PDB entry 1A4Z | X-ray diffraction, 2.75 A resolution | chains B and C of the 4 polymer chains in the assembly

Chain B (and C):
Protein: Aldehyde dehydrogenase
From: Bos taurus
Notes: EC 1.2.1.3; fragment: nad binding domain; chain C of this document is another copy of the same molecule, construct and numbering; everything in this record applies to it too
Reference sequence: P20000 (ALDH2_BOVIN); residues 2-500 here correspond to UniProt positions 22-520 (UniProt number = residue number + 20)
Amino-acid sequence (499 residues; row label = number of the first residue in the row):
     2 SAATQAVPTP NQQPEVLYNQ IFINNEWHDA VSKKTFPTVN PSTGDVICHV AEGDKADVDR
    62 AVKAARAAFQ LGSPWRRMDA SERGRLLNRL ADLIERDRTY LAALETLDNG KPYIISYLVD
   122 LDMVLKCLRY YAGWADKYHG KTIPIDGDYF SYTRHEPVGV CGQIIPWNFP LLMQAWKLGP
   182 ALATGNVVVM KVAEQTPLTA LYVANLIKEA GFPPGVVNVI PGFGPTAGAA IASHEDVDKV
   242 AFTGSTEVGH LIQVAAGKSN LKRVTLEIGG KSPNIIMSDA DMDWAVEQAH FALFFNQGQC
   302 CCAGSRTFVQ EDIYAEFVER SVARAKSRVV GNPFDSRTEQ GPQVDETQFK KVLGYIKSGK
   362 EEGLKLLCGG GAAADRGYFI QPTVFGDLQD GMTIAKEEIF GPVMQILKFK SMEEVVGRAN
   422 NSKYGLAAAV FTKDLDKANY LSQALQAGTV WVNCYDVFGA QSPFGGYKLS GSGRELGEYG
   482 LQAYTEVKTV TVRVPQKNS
Unresolved in the structure: 2-7
Ligand contacts: NAD (nicotinamide-adenine-dinucleotide): Ile165, Ile166, Pro167, Trp168, Asn169, Met174, Trp177, Lys192, Val193, Ala194, Glu195, Phe224, Gly225, Pro226, Gly229, Ala230, Phe243, Thr244, Gly245, Ser246, Val249, Leu252, Ile253, Glu268, Ile269, Gly270, Gly271, Cys302, Gln349, Glu399, Phe401, Leu427, Phe465

How chain B and chain C interact:
Pairs across the interface (69; chain B residue first):
  Leu72(B) - Asn499(C)
  Gly73(B) - Gln497(C)
  Gly73(B) - Asn499(C)  hydrogen bond (backbone-side chain)
  Arg77(B) - Asn499(C)
  Arg77(B) - Ser500(C)  hydrogen bond (side chain-backbone)
  Arg78(B) - Gln497(C)
  Arg78(B) - Lys498(C)
  Asp80(B) - Asp147(C)
  Asp80(B) - Gly148(C)  hydrogen bond (side chain-backbone)
  Asp80(B) - Lys498(C)  salt bridge
  Ala81(B) - Pro145(C)
  Ser82(B) - Asp147(C)  hydrogen bond
  Arg84(B) - Ser500(C)
  Asp137(B) - Pro145(C)
  His140(B) - Lys142(C)
  His140(B) - Thr143(C)
  His140(B) - Ile144(C)
  His140(B) - Pro145(C)
  Gly141(B) - Lys142(C)
  Gly141(B) - Thr143(C)  hydrogen bond (backbone-side chain)
  Lys142(B) - His140(C)
  Lys142(B) - Gly141(C)
  Lys142(B) - Thr143(C)  hydrogen bond (backbone-side chain)
  Thr143(B) - His140(C)
  Thr143(B) - Gly141(C)  hydrogen bond (side chain-backbone)
  Thr143(B) - Lys142(C)
  Thr143(B) - Tyr153(C)
  Thr143(B) - Thr154(C)  hydrogen bond (side chain-backbone)
  Ile144(B) - His140(C)
  Pro145(B) - Asp137(C)
  Asp147(B) - Asp80(C)
  Asp147(B) - Ser82(C)  hydrogen bond
  Gly148(B) - Asp80(C)  hydrogen bond (backbone-side chain)
  Asp149(B) - Arg78(C)  salt bridge
  Phe151(B) - Tyr153(C)
  Tyr153(B) - Thr143(C)
  Tyr153(B) - Phe151(C)  hydrophobic
  Thr154(B) - Thr143(C)  hydrogen bond (backbone-side chain)
  Arg155(B) - Asn499(C)  hydrogen bond (side chain-backbone)
  Arg155(B) - Ser500(C)
  His156(B) - Ser500(C)
  Glu157(B) - Ser500(C)
  Pro158(B) - Ser500(C)
  Lys434(B) - Lys434(C)
  Lys434(B) - Asp435(C)
  Lys434(B) - Leu436(C)  hydrogen bond (backbone-backbone)
  Asp435(B) - Lys434(C)
  Leu436(B) - Lys434(C)  hydrogen bond (backbone-backbone)
  Leu436(B) - Leu436(C)
  Leu436(B) - Val453(C)  hydrophobic
  Leu436(B) - Asn454(C)
  Ala439(B) - Leu436(C)  hydrophobic
  Val453(B) - Leu436(C)  hydrophobic
  Asn454(B) - Leu436(C)
  Gln497(B) - Gly73(C)
  Gln497(B) - Arg78(C)
  Lys498(B) - Arg78(C)  hydrogen bond (side chain-backbone)
  Lys498(B) - Met79(C)
  Lys498(B) - Asp80(C)
  Asn499(B) - Leu72(C)
  Asn499(B) - Gly73(C)  hydrogen bond (side chain-backbone)
  Asn499(B) - Arg77(C)
  Asn499(B) - Arg78(C)
  Asn499(B) - Arg155(C)  hydrogen bond (backbone-side chain)
  Ser500(B) - Arg77(C)  hydrogen bond (backbone-backbone)
  Ser500(B) - Arg84(C)
  Ser500(B) - Arg155(C)  hydrogen bond (backbone-side chain)
  Ser500(B) - Glu157(C)
  Ser500(B) - Pro158(C)
Other interface residues (no listed pair), chain B (40 interface residues in all): Met79, Lys138, Ile146, Gly186, Thr433
Other interface residues (no listed pair), chain C (39 interface residues in all): Ala81, Lys138, His156, Gly186, Thr433, Asp437, Ala439

Overview:
Chain B and chain C form an interface of 40 and 39 residues respectively, with 19 hydrogen bonds and 2 salt
bridges. Among the polar pairs are Asp80(B)-Lys498(C), Asp149(B)-Arg78(C) and Gly73(B)-Asn499(C). Ligands of
chain B: NAD.
Chain B and chain C are both Aldehyde dehydrogenase (Bos taurus); the structure, Aldehyde dehydrogenase from
bovine mitochondria complex with NAD (reduced) and samarium (III), was determined by X-ray diffraction,
deposited together with 1AG8.
